Entry 5KC8 (X-ray diffraction, 1.75 A resolution); this record covers chain A.

== Chain A ==
Molecule: Glutamate receptor ionotropic, delta-2
Source organism: Homo sapiens
Reference sequence: O43424 (GRID2_HUMAN); residue numbers follow UniProt; this construct covers 24-440
Chain sequence (429 residues; each row starts with the number of its first residue):
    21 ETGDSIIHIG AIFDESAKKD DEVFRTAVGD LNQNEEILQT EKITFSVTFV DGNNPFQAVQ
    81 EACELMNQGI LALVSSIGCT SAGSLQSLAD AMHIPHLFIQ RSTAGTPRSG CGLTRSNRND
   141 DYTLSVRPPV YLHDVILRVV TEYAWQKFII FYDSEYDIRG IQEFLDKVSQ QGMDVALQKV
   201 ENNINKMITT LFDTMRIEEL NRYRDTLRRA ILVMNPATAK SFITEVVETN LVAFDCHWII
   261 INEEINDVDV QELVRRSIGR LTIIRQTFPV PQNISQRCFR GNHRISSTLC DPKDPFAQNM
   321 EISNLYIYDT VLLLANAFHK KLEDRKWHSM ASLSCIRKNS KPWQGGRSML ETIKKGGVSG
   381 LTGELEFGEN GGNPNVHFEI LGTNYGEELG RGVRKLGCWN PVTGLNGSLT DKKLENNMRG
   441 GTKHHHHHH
Not modelled in the structure: 21-23, 404-411, 430-449
Disulfide bonds: Cys-83/Cys-355, Cys-99/Cys-131, Cys-298/Cys-310
Differences from the reference sequence: expression tag (21-23, 441-449)
Bound ions: Ca2+: Glu-81, Glu-84
UniProt features mapped onto this chain:
  - site: Phe-76 (Essential for dimerization)
  - glycosylation (N-linked (GlcNAc...) asparagine): Asn-293, Asn-426
  - natural variant: Thr-209 (T209N: In a colorectal cancer sample)
  - mutagenesis: Asp-24 (D24A: Reduces binding to CBLN1; when associated with D76. Abolishes CBLN1 binding; when associated with A-26; A-61; D-76 and A-345. Abolishes synapse assembly; when associated with A-26 ...), Ser-25 (S25A: Reduces binding to CBLN1; when associated with D76), Ile-26 (I26A: Reduces binding to CBLN1; when associated with D76. Abolishes CBLN1 binding; when associated with A-24; A-61; D-76 and A-345. Abolishes synapse assembly; when associated with A-24 ...), Thr-60 (T60A: No effect on CBLN1 interaction; when associated with D76), Glu-61 (E61A: Reduces binding to CBLN1; when associated with D76. Abolishes CBLN1 binding; when associated with A-24; A-26; D-76 and A-345. Abolishes synapse assembly; when associated with A-24 ...), Phe-76 (F76D: Monomeric form. Does not dimerize. Weakly interacts with C1q domain of CBLN1. Forms intermediate synapse. Abolishes cerebellar parallel fiber-Purkinje cell synapse formation ...), Leu-342 (L342A: Reduces binding to CBLN1; when associated with D76), Glu-343 (E343A: No effect on CBLN1 interaction; when associated with D76. No effect on CBLN1 binding; when associated with D-76; A-346; A-349 and A-350. No effect on synapse assembly ...), Asp-344 (D344A: No effect on CBLN1 interaction; when associated with D76), Arg-345 (R345A: Reduces binding to CBLN1; when associated with D76. Abolishes CBLN1 binding; when associated with A-24; A-26; A-61 and D-76. Abolishes synapse assembly; when associated with A-24 ...), Lys-346 (K346A: No effect on CBLN1 interaction; when associated with D76. No effect on CBLN1 binding; when associated with D-76; A-343; A-349 and A-350. No effect on synapse assembly ...), His-348 (H348A: Reduces binding to CBLN1; when associated with D76), 5 further mutagenesis entries in UniProt
Reported in the primary citation:
  - mutagenesis - D24A, S25A, I26A, E61A, L342A, R345A, H348A, S352A: decreased binding to Cbln1

== In short ==
The Ca2+ site is built by Glu-81 and Glu-84. UniProt lists 17 mutagenesis sites. The paper reports that D24A,
S25A and I26A, among others, reduce binding to Cbln1; 8 substitutions were tested in all.
Chain A is Glutamate receptor ionotropic, delta-2 (Homo sapiens); the structure, Crystal structure of the
amino-terminal domain (ATD) of iGluR Delta-2 (GluD2), was determined by X-ray diffraction (same publication as
5KC5, 5KC6, 5KC7, 5KC9 and 5KCA).
